4QZ8 - chains A and T of the 4 polymer chains in the assembly; structure by X-ray diffraction, 2.70 A resolution.

# Chain A
Molecule: DNA nucleotidylexotransferase
Organism: Mus musculus
Notes: EC 2.7.7.31
UniProtKB: P09838 (TDT_MOUSE); the construct lacks a stretch of the UniProt sequence, so the offset changes along the chain: 132-482 = UniProt 132-482; 483-510 = UniProt 503-530
Chain sequence (400 residues; row label = number of the first residue in the row):
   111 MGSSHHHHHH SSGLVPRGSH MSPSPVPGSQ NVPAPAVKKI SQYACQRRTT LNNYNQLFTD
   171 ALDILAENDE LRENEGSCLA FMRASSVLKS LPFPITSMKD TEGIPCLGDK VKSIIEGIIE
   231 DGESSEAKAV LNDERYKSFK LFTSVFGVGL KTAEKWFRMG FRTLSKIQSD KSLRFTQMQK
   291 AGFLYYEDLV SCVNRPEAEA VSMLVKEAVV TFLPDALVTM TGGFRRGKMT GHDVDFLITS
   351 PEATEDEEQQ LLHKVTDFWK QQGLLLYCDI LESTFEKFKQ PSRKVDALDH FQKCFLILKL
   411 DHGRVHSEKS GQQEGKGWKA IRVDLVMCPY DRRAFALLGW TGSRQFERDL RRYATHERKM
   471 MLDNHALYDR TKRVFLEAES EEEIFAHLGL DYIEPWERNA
Not modelled in the structure: 111-147, 386-394, 396, 418-424
Construct notes: expression tag (111-131)
UniProt features mapped onto this chain:
  - region: Val258 to Thr262 (Involved in DNA binding)
  - binding site (a 2'-deoxyribonucleoside 5'-triphosphate): Gly333 to Lys338, His342 to Asp345, Gly449, Trp450
  - binding site (Mg(2+)): Asp343, Asp345, Asp434
  - modified residue: Ser134 (Phosphoserine)
Bound ions: Na+: Thr253, Val255, Val258 (shared with 1 residue of chain U); Mg2+: Asp343, Asp345 (together with 2',3'-dideoxycytidine 5'-triphosphate)
Residues lining bound ligands: 2',3'-dideoxycytidine 5'-triphosphate (DCT): Gly332, Gly333, Arg336, Lys338, Thr340, Gly341, His342, Asp343, Asp345, Gly449, Trp450, Thr451, Gly452, Ser453, Arg454, Glu457
What the authors report for this chain:
  - binding site for the 6-nt DNA strand: Leu398, Phe405
  - conformationally variable residues (side-chain flip): Arg454, Arg458, Arg461
  - binding site for the 7-nt DNA strand (chain T): Arg461
  - binding site for 2',3'-dideoxycytidine 5'-triphosphate: Gly449, Arg454
  - contacts within the chain: Asp399-Trp450 (hydrogen bond), Asp399-Asn474 (hydrogen bond)
  - binding site for the 6-nt DNA strand: Gln152, Gly186 to Ser187
  - mutagenesis - L398A, F405A: decreased catalytic activity
  - mutagenesis - F401A: abolished catalytic activity on in trans
  - mutagenesis - R461A: abolished catalytic activity

# Chain T
Molecule: 7-nt DNA strand
Sequence (7 nucleotides; each row starts with the number of its first residue):
     1 TTTTTGG

# Chain A / chain T interface
Pairs across the interface (18):
  Leu189(A) - DT5(T)  phosphate contact
  Leu189(A) - DG6(T)  phosphate contact
  Arg193(A) - DT5(T)  hydrogen bond to the phosphate
  Arg193(A) - DG6(T)  salt bridge to the phosphate
  Val395(A) - DG7(T)  sugar contact
  Ala397(A) - DG7(T)  hydrogen bond to the base
  Arg454(A) - DG6(T)  hydrogen bond to the base
  Glu457(A) - DG6(T)  base contact
  Arg458(A) - DG6(T)  salt bridge to the phosphate
  Arg461(A) - DG6(T)  base contact
  Arg461(A) - DG7(T)  hydrogen bond to the sugar
  Arg462(A) - DT5(T)  phosphate contact
  Arg462(A) - DG6(T)  sugar contact
  Thr465(A) - DG7(T)  hydrogen bond to the phosphate
  His466(A) - DT4(T)  phosphate contact
  His466(A) - DT5(T)  salt bridge to the phosphate
  Leu472(A) - DG7(T)  sugar contact
  Asp473(A) - DG7(T)  phosphate contact
Interface residues without a listed pair, chain A (14 interface residues in all): Gly186

# Overview
14 residues of chain A face 4 of chain T across their interface; the contacts include 5 hydrogen bonds and 3
salt bridges. Polar contacts include Ala397(A)-DG7(T), Arg454(A)-DG6(T) and Arg461(A)-DG7(T). The paper
reports a binding site for the 6-nt DNA strand at Leu398(A), Phe405(A) and Gln152(A) among others; L398A and
F405A of chain A reduce catalytic activity; 4 substitutions were tested in all.
Chain A is DNA nucleotidylexotransferase (Mus musculus) and chain T is a 7-nt DNA strand; the structure, Mouse
Tdt in complex with a DSB substrate, C-G base pair, was determined by X-ray diffraction (same publication as
4QZ9, 4QZA, 4QZB, 4QZC, 4QZD, 4QZE and 4 further entries).
